Entry 8RYM (X-ray diffraction, 2.34 A resolution); this record covers chains D and E of the 5 polymer chains in the assembly.

[Chain D]
Molecule: TCR alpha
Source organism: Homo sapiens
Amino-acid sequence (198 residues; each row starts with the number of its first residue):
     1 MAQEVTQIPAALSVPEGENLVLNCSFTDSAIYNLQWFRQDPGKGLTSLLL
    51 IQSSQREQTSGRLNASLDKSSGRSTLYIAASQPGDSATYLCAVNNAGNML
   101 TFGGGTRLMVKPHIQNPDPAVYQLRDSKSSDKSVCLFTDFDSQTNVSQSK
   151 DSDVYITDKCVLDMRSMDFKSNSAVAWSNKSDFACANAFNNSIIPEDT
Not modelled in the structure: 1, 148-150, 166-168, 180-182, 189-198
Disulfide bonds: Cys24-Cys91, Cys135-Cys185

[Chain E]
Molecule: TCR beta
Source organism: Homo sapiens
Amino-acid sequence (245 residues; numbered 1 to 245; the number before each row is that of its first residue):
     1 MNAGVTQTPKFRILKIGQSMTLQCTQDMNHNYMYWYRQDPGMGLKLIYYS
    51 VGAGITDKGEVPNGYNVSRSTTEDFPLRLESAAPSQTSVYFCASSETRGA
   101 PYGYTFGSGTRLTVVEDLNKVFPPEVAVFEPSEAEISHTQKATLVCLATG
   151 FYPDHVELSWWVNGKEVHSGVCTDPQPLKEQPALNDSRYALSSRLRVSAT
   201 FWQDPRNHFRCQVQFYGLSENDEWTQDRAKPVTQIVSAEAWGRAD
Not modelled in the structure: 1-2, 220-224
Disulfide bonds: Cys24-Cys92, Cys146-Cys211

[How chain D and chain E interact]
Inter-chain disulfides: Cys160(D)-Cys172(E)
Contacting residue pairs (90; chain D residue first):
  Tyr32(D) with Arg98(E); Gly99(E)
  Asn33(D) with Gly99(E), hydrogen bond (side chain-backbone); Ala100(E), hydrogen bond (side chain-backbone)
  Gln35(D) with Gly103(E)
  Gln39(D) with Gln38(E), hydrogen bond; Phe91(E)
  Gly44(D) with Phe91(E); Ser108(E)
  Leu45(D) with Leu44(E), hydrophobic
  Leu50(D) with Pro101(E); Tyr102(E); Gly103(E)
  Gln52(D) with Pro101(E), hydrogen bond (side chain-backbone)
  Leu90(D) with Gly43(E)
  Asn94(D) with Arg98(E), hydrogen bond (side chain-backbone); Gly99(E), hydrogen bond (side chain-backbone); Tyr104(E)
  Ala96(D) with Arg98(E), hydrogen bond (backbone-side chain)
  Met99(D) with Tyr34(E), hydrophobic; Tyr49(E); Tyr104(E)
  Leu100(D) with Tyr36(E), hydrogen bond (backbone-side chain); Tyr104(E), hydrogen bond (backbone-side chain)
  Phe102(D) with Leu44(E); Phe106(E), hydrophobic
  Gly103(D) with Gly43(E)
  Gly104(D) with Gly41(E); Met42(E); Gly43(E), hydrogen bond (backbone-backbone)
  Asp118(D) with His138(E), salt bridge
  Tyr122(D) with Ser132(E); Ala134(E); Glu135(E); His138(E), hydrogen bond; Thr139(E)
  Gln123(D) with Ser132(E), hydrogen bond (backbone-side chain)
  Leu124(D) with Phe129(E); Glu130(E); Ser132(E); Thr143(E); Val145(E), hydrophobic
  Arg125(D) with Phe129(E); Glu130(E), salt bridge
  Asp126(D) with Ala127(E); Val128(E); Phe129(E)
  Ser127(D) with Val128(E), hydrogen bond (backbone-backbone); Glu130(E); Glu239(E), hydrogen bond (side chain-backbone); Ala240(E)
  Lys132(D) with Ala127(E); Phe129(E)
  Ser133(D) with Phe129(E)
  Val134(D) with Phe129(E), hydrophobic
  Leu136(D) with Thr143(E); Val145(E), hydrophobic
  Thr138(D) with Arg196(E), hydrogen bond
  Asp139(D) with Thr139(E); Arg196(E), salt bridge
  Tyr155(D) with Glu180(E)
  Ile156(D) with Leu178(E)
  Thr157(D) with Asp174(E); Leu178(E); Arg194(E), hydrogen bond
  Asp158(D) with Asp174(E)
  Cys160(D) with Cys172(E), disulfide; Thr173(E); Arg194(E), hydrogen bond
  Val161(D) with Cys172(E), hydrogen bond (backbone-side chain)
  Leu162(D) with Gly170(E); Val171(E); Cys172(E), hydrogen bond (backbone-side chain); Arg194(E); Arg196(E)
  Asp163(D) with Ser169(E); Gly170(E), hydrogen bond (backbone-backbone)
  Met164(D) with Gly170(E); Arg196(E); Val197(E); Ser198(E)
  Arg165(D) with Ser169(E), hydrogen bond (backbone-side chain)
  Phe169(D) with Lys141(E)
  Ser171(D) with Arg196(E), hydrogen bond
  Ser173(D) with Arg194(E)
  Ala174(D) with Arg194(E)
  Val175(D) with Val145(E), hydrophobic; Arg194(E)
  Trp177(D) with Leu147(E), hydrophobic; Ala190(E), hydrophobic
Also at the interface, not in a pair above, chain D (50 interface residues in all): Phe37, Gly42, Lys43, Asn98, Lys159
Also at the interface, not in a pair above, chain E (52 interface residues in all): Leu46, Arg111, Pro131, Pro175, Lys179, Ser192

[In short]
Chain D and chain E form an interface of 50 and 52 residues respectively, with 1 disulfide bond, 22 hydrogen
bonds and 3 salt bridges. Polar contacts include Asp118(D)-His138(E), Arg125(D)-Glu130(E) and
Asp139(D)-Arg196(E).
Here chain D is TCR alpha and chain E is TCR beta, both from Homo sapiens. Entry 8RYM (Structure of S2 TCR in
complex with HLA-A*03:01 bound to ELFSYLIEK peptide) was determined by X-ray diffraction together with 8RYN,
8RYO, 8RYP and 8RYQ from the same study.
